Entry 3OEE (X-ray diffraction, 2.74 A resolution); this record covers chains C and G of the 9 polymer chains in the assembly.

# Chain C
Protein: ATP synthase subunit alpha
Organism: Saccharomyces cerevisiae
Notes: EC 3.6.3.14
Reference sequence: P07251 (ATPA_YEAST); residues 1-510 here correspond to UniProt positions 36-545 (UniProt number = residue number + 35)
Sequence (510 residues; row label = number of the first residue in the row):
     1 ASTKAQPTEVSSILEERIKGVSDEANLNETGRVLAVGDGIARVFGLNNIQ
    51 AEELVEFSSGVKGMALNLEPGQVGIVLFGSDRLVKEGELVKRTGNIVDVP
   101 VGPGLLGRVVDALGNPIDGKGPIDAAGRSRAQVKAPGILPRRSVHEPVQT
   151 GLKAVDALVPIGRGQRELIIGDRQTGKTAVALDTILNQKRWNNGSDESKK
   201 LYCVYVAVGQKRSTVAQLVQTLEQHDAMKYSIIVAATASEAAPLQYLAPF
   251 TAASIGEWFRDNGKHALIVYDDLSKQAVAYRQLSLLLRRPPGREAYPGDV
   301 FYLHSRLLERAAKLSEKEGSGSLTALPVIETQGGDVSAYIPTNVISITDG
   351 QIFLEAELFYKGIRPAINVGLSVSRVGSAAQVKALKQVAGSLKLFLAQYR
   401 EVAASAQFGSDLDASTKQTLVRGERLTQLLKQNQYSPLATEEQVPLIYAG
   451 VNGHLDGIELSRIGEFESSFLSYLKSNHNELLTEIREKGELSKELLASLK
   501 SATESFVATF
Disordered / not traced: 1-25, 510
Sequence notes: engineered mutation Ser405 (Phe440 in P07251)
Bound ions: Mg2+: Thr178 (together with AMP-PNP)
Small-molecule neighbours: AMP-PNP (ANP; phosphoaminophosphonic acid-adenylate ester): Asp172, Arg173, Gln174, Thr175, Gly176, Lys177, Thr178, Ala179, Glu330, Phe359, Arg364, Pro365, Gln432, Asn433, Gln434
Swiss-Prot annotation at these positions:
  - binding site (ATP): Gly171 to Thr178
  - site: Ser372 (Required for activity)
  - modified residue (Phosphoserine): Ser22, Ser143

# Chain G
Protein: ATP synthase subunit gamma
Organism: Saccharomyces cerevisiae
Notes: EC 3.6.3.14
Reference sequence: P38077 (ATPG_YEAST); residues 1-278 here correspond to UniProt positions 34-311 (UniProt number = residue number + 33)
Sequence (278 residues; row label = number of the first residue in the row):
     1 ATLKEVEMRLKSIKNIEKITKTMKIVASTRLSKAEKAKISAKKMDEAEQL
    51 FYKNAETKNLDVEATETGAPKELIVAITSDKGLCGSIHSQLAKAVRRHLN
   101 DQPNADIVTIGDKIKMQLLRTHPNNIKLSINGIGKDAPTFQESALIADKL
   151 LSVMKAGTYPKISIFYNDPVSSLSFEPSEKPIFNAKTIEQSPSFGKFEID
   201 TDANVPRDLFEYTLANQMLTAMAQGYAAEISARRNAMDNASKNAGDMINR
   251 YSILYNRTRQAVITNELVDIITGASSLG
Disordered / not traced: 61-70, 277-278

# Chain C / chain G interface
Contacting residue pairs (7):
  Pro290(C) - Ser276(G)
  Pro291(C) - Thr272(G)
  Arg293(C) - Asp269(G)
  Glu294(C) - Asp269(G)  hydrogen bond (backbone-side chain)
  Asp335(C) - Thr2(G)
  Gly409(C) - Lys113(G)  hydrogen bond (backbone-side chain)
  Asp411(C) - Asp112(G)
Interface residues without a listed pair, chain C (11 interface residues in all): Gly292, Ala295, Gly333, Phe408
Interface residues without a listed pair, chain G (9 interface residues in all): Glu5, Asn131, Gly273

# In short
11 residues of chain C and 9 residues of chain G are in contact, with 2 hydrogen bonds. Among the polar pairs
are Glu294(C)-Asp269(G) and Gly409(C)-Lys113(G). Ligands of chain C: AMP-PNP. UniProt lists 8 ATP-binding
residues on chain C.
Chain C is ATP synthase subunit alpha and chain G is ATP synthase subunit gamma, both from Saccharomyces
cerevisiae; the structure, Structure of four mutant forms of yeast F1 ATPase: alpha-F405S, was determined by
X-ray diffraction.
